Entry 7ESO (X-ray diffraction, 2.45 A resolution); this record covers chains A and F of the 6 polymer chains in the assembly.

Chain A (and F):
Name: Packaging NTPase
From: Pseudomonas phage phiYY
Notes: chain F of this document is another copy of the same molecule, construct and numbering; everything in this record applies to it too
UniProt: A0A1U9AK63 (A0A1U9AK63_9VIRU); residues 1-350 here = UniProt positions 1-350
Amino-acid sequence (354 residues; each row starts with the number of its first residue; numbers below 1 keep their minus sign (Gly-3 is residue -3)):
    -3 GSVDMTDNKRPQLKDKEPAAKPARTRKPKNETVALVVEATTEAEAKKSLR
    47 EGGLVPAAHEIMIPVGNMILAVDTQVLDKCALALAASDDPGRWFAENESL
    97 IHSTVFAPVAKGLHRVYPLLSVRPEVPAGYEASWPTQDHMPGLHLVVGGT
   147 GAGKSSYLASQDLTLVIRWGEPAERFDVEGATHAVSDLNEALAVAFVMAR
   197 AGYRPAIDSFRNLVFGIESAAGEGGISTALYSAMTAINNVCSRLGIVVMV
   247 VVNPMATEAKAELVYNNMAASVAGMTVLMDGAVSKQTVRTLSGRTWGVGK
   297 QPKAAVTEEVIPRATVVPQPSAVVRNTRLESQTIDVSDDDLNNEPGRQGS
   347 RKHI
Disordered / not traced: -3 to 27, 217-219, 297-350 (chain F: -3 to 27, 216-219, 289-350)
Differences from the reference sequence: expression tag (-3 to 0)

Interface between chain A and chain F:
Pairs across the interface (75; chain A residue first):
  Ala35(A) - Val32(F)
  Thr36(A) - Val32(F)
  Thr36(A) - Val33(F)
  Thr37(A) - Val32(F)
  Thr37(A) - Val33(F)
  Glu38(A) - Val29(F)
  Glu38(A) - Ala30(F)
  Glu38(A) - Leu31(F)  hydrogen bond (side chain-backbone)
  Glu38(A) - Val32(F)  hydrogen bond (side chain-backbone)
  Glu38(A) - Val33(F)  hydrogen bond (side chain-backbone)
  Leu50(A) - Leu31(F)
  Val51(A) - Leu31(F)  hydrophobic
  Arg111(A) - Leu31(F)  hydrogen bond (side chain-backbone)
  Arg111(A) - Ala103(F)
  Arg111(A) - Pro104(F)  hydrogen bond (side chain-backbone)
  Arg111(A) - Val105(F)
  Val112(A) - Asn185(F)  hydrogen bond (backbone-side chain)
  Tyr113(A) - Asp183(F)
  Pro114(A) - Met64(F)  hydrophobic
  Pro114(A) - Leu66(F)  hydrophobic
  Pro114(A) - Asp183(F)
  Pro114(A) - Leu184(F)  hydrogen bond (backbone-backbone)
  Pro114(A) - Asn185(F)
  Leu115(A) - Met64(F)  hydrophobic
  Leu115(A) - Trp165(F)
  Leu115(A) - Ser182(F)
  Leu115(A) - Leu184(F)  hydrophobic
  Leu115(A) - Asn208(F)  hydrogen bond (backbone-side chain)
  Leu115(A) - Leu209(F)  hydrophobic
  Leu116(A) - Ser182(F)
  Leu116(A) - Asn208(F)  hydrogen bond (backbone-side chain)
  Ser117(A) - Trp165(F)
  Ser117(A) - Gly166(F)
  Ser117(A) - Ser182(F)  hydrogen bond (backbone-backbone)
  Ser117(A) - Asn208(F)
  Arg119(A) - Ala180(F)
  Arg119(A) - Val181(F)
  Arg119(A) - Ser182(F)
  Pro120(A) - Arg164(F)
  Pro120(A) - Glu167(F)
  Pro120(A) - Ala169(F)  hydrophobic
  Pro120(A) - Asp173(F)
  Pro120(A) - Ala180(F)
  Val122(A) - Val174(F)  hydrophobic
  Met136(A) - Ala169(F)
  Met136(A) - Glu170(F)
  Ser215(A) - Glu214(F)
  Ala216(A) - Glu214(F)
  Thr224(A) - Phe211(F)
  Tyr227(A) - Arg207(F)
  Tyr227(A) - Phe211(F)  hydrophobic
  Ser228(A) - Asn208(F)
  Ser228(A) - Phe211(F)
  Thr231(A) - Gly166(F)
  Thr231(A) - Glu167(F)
  Thr231(A) - Pro168(F)
  Thr231(A) - Arg207(F)  hydrogen bond
  Asn234(A) - Pro168(F)
  Asn234(A) - Ala169(F)
  Asn235(A) - Glu167(F)  hydrogen bond (side chain-backbone)
  Asn235(A) - Pro168(F)
  Asn235(A) - Ala169(F)  hydrogen bond (side chain-backbone)
  Ser238(A) - Ala169(F)
  Asn263(A) - Met251(F)
  Ala266(A) - Pro168(F)
  Ser267(A) - Pro168(F)
  Ser267(A) - Arg207(F)  hydrogen bond
  Val268(A) - Pro168(F)
  Arg285(A) - Pro168(F)
  Arg285(A) - Ala169(F)
  Arg285(A) - Glu170(F)
  Thr286(A) - Arg171(F)
  Leu287(A) - Arg171(F)
  Ser288(A) - Arg171(F)  hydrogen bond (backbone-side chain)
  Gly289(A) - Arg171(F)
Other interface residues (no listed pair), chain A (38 interface residues in all): Ala41, Val118, Glu121
Other interface residues (no listed pair), chain F (34 interface residues in all): Gly212, Ile213

In short:
38 residues of chain A and 34 residues of chain F are in contact, with 15 hydrogen bonds. Polar pairs include
Glu38(A)-Leu31(F), Glu38(A)-Val32(F) and Glu38(A)-Val33(F).
Both chains are Packaging NTPase (Pseudomonas phage phiYY). Entry 7ESO (Structure and mutation analysis of the
hexameric P4 from Pseudomonas aeruginosa phage phiYY) was determined by X-ray diffraction together with 7ESP,
7ESQ and 7ESV from the same study.
